PDB entry 4A2Y | X-ray diffraction, 1.70 A resolution | chain A

[Chain A]
Name: Eosinophil cationic protein
Organism: Homo sapiens
Notes: EC 3.1.27.-
UniProtKB: P12724 (ECP_HUMAN); residues 1-133 here correspond to UniProt positions 28-160 (UniProt number = residue number + 27)
Sequence (133 residues; numbered 1 to 133; the number before each row is that of its first residue):
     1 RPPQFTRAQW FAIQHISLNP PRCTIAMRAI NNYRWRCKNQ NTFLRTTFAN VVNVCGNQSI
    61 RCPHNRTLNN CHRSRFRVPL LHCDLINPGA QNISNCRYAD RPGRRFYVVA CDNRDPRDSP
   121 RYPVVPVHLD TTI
Differences from the reference sequence: variant Arg-97 (Thr124 in P12724)
Swiss-Prot annotation at these positions:
  - active site: His-15 (Proton acceptor), His-128 (Proton donor)
  - binding site (substrate): Lys-38 to Thr-42
  - site: Tyr-33 (May be involved in LPS-binding), Trp-35 (May be involved in LPS- and LTA-binding)
  - modified residue: Tyr-33 (3'-nitrotyrosine)
  - glycosylation (N-linked (GlcNAc...) asparagine): Asn-57, Asn-65, Asn-92
Disulfide bonds: Cys-23/Cys-83, Cys-37/Cys-96, Cys-55/Cys-111, Cys-62/Cys-71

[Overview]
UniProt lists active-site residues His-15 and His-128 and 5 substrate-binding residues.
Chain A is Eosinophil cationic protein (Homo sapiens); the structure, Structure of the human eosinophil
cationic protein in complex with citrate anions, was determined by X-ray diffraction together with 4A2O from
the same study.
